Entry 8A64 (electron microscopy, 4.60 A resolution (low resolution: residue-level contacts below are approximate; hydrogen-bond / salt-bridge calls are withheld)); this record covers chains B and C of the 3 polymer chains in the assembly.

Chain B (and C):
Molecule: Immunoglobulin gamma-1 heavy chain
From: Homo sapiens
Notes: chain C of this document is another copy of the same molecule, construct and numbering; everything in this record applies to it too
Chain sequence (449 residues; each row starts with the number of its first residue; numbers below 1 keep their minus sign (Gln-1 is residue -1)):
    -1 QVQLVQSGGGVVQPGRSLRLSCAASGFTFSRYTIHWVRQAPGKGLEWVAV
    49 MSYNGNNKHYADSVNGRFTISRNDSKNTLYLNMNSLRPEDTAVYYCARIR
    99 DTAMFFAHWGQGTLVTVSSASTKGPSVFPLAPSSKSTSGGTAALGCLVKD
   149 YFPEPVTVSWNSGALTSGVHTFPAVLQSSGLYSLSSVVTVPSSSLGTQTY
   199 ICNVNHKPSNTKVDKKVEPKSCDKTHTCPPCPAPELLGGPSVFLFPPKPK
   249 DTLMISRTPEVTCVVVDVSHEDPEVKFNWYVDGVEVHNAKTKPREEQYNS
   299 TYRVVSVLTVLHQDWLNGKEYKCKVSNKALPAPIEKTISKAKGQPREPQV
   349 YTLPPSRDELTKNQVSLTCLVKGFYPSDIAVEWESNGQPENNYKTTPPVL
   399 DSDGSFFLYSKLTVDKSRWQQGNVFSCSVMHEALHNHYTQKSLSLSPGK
Unresolved in the structure: -1 to 236, 444-447
Covalent attachments: N-acetylglucosamine (NAG) linked to Asn297
From the paper describing this entry:
  - post-translational modification sites: Asn297
  - conformationally variable residues (loop rearrangement, side-chain flip): Val264 to Glu272, Gln295 to Tyr300
  - mutagenesis - E293A, Q295A, A330W: increased catalytic activity with Endo-beta-N-acetylglucosaminidase F2

Chain B / chain C interface:
Residue-residue contacts (4; chain B residue first):
  Tyr349(B) with Ser354(C); Glu357(C)
  Thr350(B) with Ser354(C)
  Ser354(B) with Tyr349(C)
Also at the interface, not in a pair above, chain B (4 interface residues in all): Tyr407
Also at the interface, not in a pair above, chain C (4 interface residues in all): Tyr407

Summary:
Chain B and chain C each contribute 4 residues to their interface. N-acetylglucosamine is covalently linked to
Asn297(B). The paper reports that E293A, Q295A and A330W of chain B increase catalytic activity with
Endo-beta-N-acetylglucosaminidase F2; a modification site at Asn297(B).
Both chains are Immunoglobulin gamma-1 heavy chain (Homo sapiens). Entry 8A64 (cryoEM structure of the
catalytically inactive EndoS from S. pyogenes in complex with the Fc region ...) was determined by electron
microscopy.
